4BV9 - chains A and B; structure by X-ray diffraction, 2.19 A resolution.

Chain A (and B):
Molecule: Thiomorpholine-carboxylate dehydrogenase
Source organism: Mus musculus
Notes: EC 1.5.1.25; chain B of this document is another copy of the same molecule, construct and numbering; everything in this record applies to it too
Reference sequence: O54983 (CRYM_MOUSE); residues 1-313 here = UniProt positions 1-313
Chain sequence (335 residues; numbered -21 to 313; the number before each row is that of its first residue; numbers below 1 keep their minus sign (Met-21 is residue -21)):
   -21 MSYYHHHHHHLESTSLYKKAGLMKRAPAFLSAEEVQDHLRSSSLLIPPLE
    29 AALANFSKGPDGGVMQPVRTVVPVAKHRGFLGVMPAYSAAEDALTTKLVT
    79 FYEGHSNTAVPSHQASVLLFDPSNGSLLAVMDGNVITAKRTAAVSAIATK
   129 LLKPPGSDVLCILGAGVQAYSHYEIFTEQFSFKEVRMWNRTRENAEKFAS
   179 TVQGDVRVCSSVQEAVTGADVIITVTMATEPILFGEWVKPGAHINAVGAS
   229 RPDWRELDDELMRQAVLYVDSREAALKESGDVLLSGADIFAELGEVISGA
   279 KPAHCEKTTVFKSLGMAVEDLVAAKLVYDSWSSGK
Disordered / not traced: -21 to 2, 82-87, 312-313 (chain B: -21 to 2, 82-88, 312-313)
Construct notes: expression tag (-21 to 0)
Small-molecule neighbours:
  - NADPH (NDP; NADPH dihydro-nicotinamide-adenine-dinucleotide phosphate): Ser90, His91, Thr115, Arg118, Thr119, Gly142, Ala143, Gly144, Val145, Gln146, Trp166, Asn167, Arg168, Thr169, Asn172, Val203, Thr204, Met205, Ala206, Val225, Gly226, Ala227, Ser228, Ser291, Leu292, Gly293
  - pyruvic acid (PYR): Arg47, Met62, Lys75, Val77, His91, Thr115, Arg118, Ser228, Leu292, Gly293
UniProt features mapped onto this chain:
  - binding site (3,3',5-triiodo-L-thyronine): Arg47, Glu256
  - binding site (NADPH): Ser90, His91, Arg118, Ala143, Val145, Gln146, Asn167, Arg168, Thr169, Asn172, Thr204, Met205, Val225, Ser291

Chain A / chain B interface:
Cross-chain cystine bridges: Cys283(A)-Cys283(B)
Contacting residue pairs (61):
  Phe7(A) with Ala4(B), hydrophobic; Pro5(B); Phe7(B), hydrophobic
  Met43(A) with Pro51(B)
  Pro45(A) with Thr48(B)
  Thr48(A) with Pro45(B); Thr48(B), hydrogen bond; Pro63(B)
  Val50(A) with Met43(B), hydrophobic; Pro63(B), hydrophobic; Tyr65(B), hydrophobic
  Pro51(A) with Met43(B)
  Val52(A) with Tyr65(B); Leu72(B), hydrophobic
  Lys54(A) with Tyr65(B); Ala67(B); Asp70(B)
  His55(A) with Asp70(B), salt bridge; Pro100(B); Ser101(B)
  Leu59(A) with Leu72(B), hydrophobic; Thr74(B)
  Val61(A) with Val61(B), hydrophobic; Pro63(B), hydrophobic
  Pro63(A) with Val50(B), hydrophobic; Val61(B), hydrophobic
  Tyr65(A) with Val52(B), hydrophobic; Lys54(B); His55(B), hydrogen bond
  Asp70(A) with His55(B), salt bridge
  Leu72(A) with Leu59(B), hydrophobic; Tyr80(B)
  Thr74(A) with Leu59(B); Leu76(B)
  Leu76(A) with Thr74(B); Leu96(B), hydrophobic; Phe98(B), hydrophobic
  Thr78(A) with Gly103(B), hydrogen bond (side chain-backbone)
  Tyr80(A) with Asp99(B); Pro100(B), hydrogen bond (side chain-backbone); Ser101(B); Asn102(B); Gly103(B), hydrogen bond (side chain-backbone)
  Gln92(A) with Asn102(B); Ser104(B)
  Ser94(A) with Leu105(B)
  Leu96(A) with Leu76(B), hydrophobic; Leu96(B), hydrophobic
  Phe98(A) with Leu76(B), hydrophobic
  Pro100(A) with His55(B); Tyr80(B), hydrogen bond (backbone-side chain)
  Ser101(A) with His55(B); Tyr80(B)
  Asn102(A) with Tyr80(B); Gln92(B)
  Gly103(A) with Thr78(B); Tyr80(B); Gln92(B)
  Ser104(A) with Gln92(B), hydrogen bond (backbone-side chain)
  Leu105(A) with Ser94(B)
  Val108(A) with Phe7(B), hydrophobic
Other interface residues (no listed pair), chain A (34 interface residues in all): Pro5, Ala67, Thr73, Asp99
Other interface residues (no listed pair), chain B (35 interface residues in all): Thr73, Val108

In short:
34 residues of chain A and 35 residues of chain B are in contact, with 1 disulfide bond, 7 hydrogen bonds and
2 salt bridges. Among the polar pairs are His55(A)-Asp70(B), Thr48(A)-Thr48(B) and Tyr65(A)-His55(B). Ligands
of chain A: NADPH and pyruvic acid.
Both chains are Thiomorpholine-carboxylate dehydrogenase (Mus musculus). Entry 4BV9 (Crystal structure of the
NADPH form of mouse Mu-crystallin) was determined by X-ray diffraction together with 4BV8 and 4BVA from the
same study.
